2JKH - chains A and L; structure by X-ray diffraction, 1.25 A resolution.

== Chain A ==
Molecule: Activated factor xa heavy chain
Organism: Homo sapiens
Notes: EC 3.4.21.6; fragment: catalytic, residues 235-475
UniProt: P00742 (FA10_HUMAN); the construct lacks a stretch of the UniProt sequence and is renumbered around it, so the offset changes along the chain: 16-61 = UniProt 235-280; 62-124 = UniProt 282-344; 125-131 = UniProt 346-352; 132-145 = UniProt 355-368; 4 more segments
Amino-acid sequence (241 residues; row label = number of the first residue in the row; note: 2 numbers in that range are skipped by the numbering (no residue carries them; nothing is unmodelled there); a row labelled like 131A-131B holds insertion residues (131A, then the next letters in order)):
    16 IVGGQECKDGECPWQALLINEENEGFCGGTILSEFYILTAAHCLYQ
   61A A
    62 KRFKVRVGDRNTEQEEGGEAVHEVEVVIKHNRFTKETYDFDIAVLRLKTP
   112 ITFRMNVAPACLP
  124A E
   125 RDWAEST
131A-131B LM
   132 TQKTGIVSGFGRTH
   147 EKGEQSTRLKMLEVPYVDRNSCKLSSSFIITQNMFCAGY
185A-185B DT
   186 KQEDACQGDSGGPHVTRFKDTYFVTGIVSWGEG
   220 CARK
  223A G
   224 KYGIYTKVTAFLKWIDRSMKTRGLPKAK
Disordered / not traced: 245-251
Disulfides: Cys22-Cys27, Cys42-Cys58, Cys168-Cys182, Cys191-Cys220
Construct notes: engineered mutation Glu150 (Arg372 in P00742)
Metal / ion sites: Ca2+: Asp70, Asn72, Gln75, Glu80; Na+: Tyr185, Asp185A, Arg222, Lys224
Small-molecule neighbours: BI7 (3-[(3AS,4R,8AS,8BR)-4-[5-(5-chloranylthiophen-2-yl)-1,2-oxazol-3-yl]-1,3-bis(oxidanylidene)-4,6,7,8,8A,8B-hexahydro-3AH-pyrrolo[3,4-a]pyrrolizin-2-yl]propyl-trimethyl-azanium): Glu97, Thr98, Tyr99, Arg143, Phe174, Asp189, Ala190, Cys191, Gln192, Ser195, Val213, Ser214, Trp215, Gly216, Gly218, Cys220, Gly226, Ile227, Tyr228
Swiss-Prot annotation at these positions:
  - active site (Charge relay system): His57, Asp102, Ser195

== Chain L ==
Molecule: Factor X light chain
Organism: Homo sapiens
Notes: EC 3.4.21.6; fragment: egf2, residues 126-180
UniProt: P00742 (FA10_HUMAN); residues 86-140 here correspond to UniProt positions 126-180 (UniProt number = residue number + 40)
Amino-acid sequence (55 residues; numbered 86 to 140; the number before each row is that of its first residue):
    86 RKLCSLDNGDCDQFCHEEQNSVVCSCARGYTLADNGKACIPTGPYPCGKQ
   136 TLERR
Disordered / not traced: 86
Disulfides: Cys89-Cys100, Cys96-Cys109, Cys111-Cys124

== Interface between chain A and chain L ==
Contacting residue pairs (46; chain A residue first):
  Asp24(A) - Leu137(L)
  Asp24(A) - Arg139(L)  salt bridge
  Gly25(A) - Gln135(L)
  Gly25(A) - Thr136(L)  hydrogen bond (backbone-backbone)
  Glu26(A) - Gln135(L)  hydrogen bond (backbone-side chain)
  Glu26(A) - Leu137(L)
  Pro28(A) - Lys134(L)
  Pro28(A) - Thr136(L)
  Trp29(A) - Gly133(L)
  Trp29(A) - Lys134(L)
  Phe114(A) - Tyr130(L)  hydrophobic
  Arg115(A) - Tyr130(L)
  Arg115(A) - Thr136(L)
  Met116(A) - Tyr130(L)
  Met116(A) - Thr136(L)  hydrogen bond
  Met116(A) - Arg139(L)
  Asn117(A) - Thr136(L)  hydrogen bond (backbone-side chain)
  Ala119(A) - Thr136(L)
  Pro120(A) - Tyr130(L)
  Pro120(A) - Cys132(L)
  Pro120(A) - Gly133(L)  hydrogen bond (backbone-backbone)
  Ala121(A) - Cys132(L)
  Ala121(A) - Gly133(L)
  Cys122(A) - Cys132(L)  disulfide
  Cys122(A) - Gly133(L)
  Leu123(A) - Phe99(L)
  Pro124(A) - Phe99(L)  hydrophobic
  Glu124A(A) - Phe99(L)
  Glu124A(A) - His101(L)  salt bridge
  Trp127(A) - Asn93(L)  hydrogen bond
  Trp127(A) - Gln98(L)  hydrogen bond (side chain-backbone)
  Trp127(A) - Phe99(L)  hydrophobic
  Trp127(A) - Cys100(L)
  Phe203(A) - Asn93(L)
  Phe203(A) - Asp97(L)
  Lys204(A) - Cys96(L)
  Lys204(A) - Asp97(L)
  Lys204(A) - Lys134(L)
  Asp205(A) - Gly133(L)
  Asp205(A) - Lys134(L)  hydrogen bond (backbone-side chain)
  Thr206(A) - Cys132(L)
  Thr206(A) - Gly133(L)
  Thr206(A) - Lys134(L)  hydrogen bond
  Tyr207(A) - Gly133(L)  hydrogen bond (backbone-backbone)
  Tyr207(A) - Gln135(L)
  Phe208(A) - Phe99(L)  hydrophobic
Interface residues without a listed pair, chain A (25 interface residues in all): Val118, Thr131
Interface residues without a listed pair, chain L (20 interface residues in all): Asp92, Ala112, Tyr115, Pro131, Glu138
Disulfides between the chains: Cys122(A)-Cys132(L)

== In short ==
The interface between chain A and chain L involves 25 residues on one side and 20 on the other, with 1
disulfide bond, 10 hydrogen bonds and 2 salt bridges. Polar contacts include Asp24(A)-Arg139(L),
Glu124A(A)-His101(L) and Glu26(A)-Gln135(L). Chain A binds compound BI7.
Chain A is Activated factor xa heavy chain and chain L is Factor X light chain, both from Homo sapiens; the
structure, Factor Xa - cation inhibitor complex, was determined by X-ray diffraction.
